PDB entry 2YQ5 | X-ray diffraction, 2.75 A resolution | chains B and C of the 4 polymer chains in the assembly

[Chain B (and C)]
Molecule: D-isomer specific 2-hydroxyacid dehydrogenase
From: Lactobacillus delbrueckii SUBSP. bulgaricus
Notes: chain C of this document is another copy of the same molecule, construct and numbering; everything in this record applies to it too
Reference sequence: Q1GAA2 (Q1GAA2_LACDA); residue numbers follow UniProt; this construct covers 1-333
Chain sequence (343 residues; each row starts with the number of its first residue):
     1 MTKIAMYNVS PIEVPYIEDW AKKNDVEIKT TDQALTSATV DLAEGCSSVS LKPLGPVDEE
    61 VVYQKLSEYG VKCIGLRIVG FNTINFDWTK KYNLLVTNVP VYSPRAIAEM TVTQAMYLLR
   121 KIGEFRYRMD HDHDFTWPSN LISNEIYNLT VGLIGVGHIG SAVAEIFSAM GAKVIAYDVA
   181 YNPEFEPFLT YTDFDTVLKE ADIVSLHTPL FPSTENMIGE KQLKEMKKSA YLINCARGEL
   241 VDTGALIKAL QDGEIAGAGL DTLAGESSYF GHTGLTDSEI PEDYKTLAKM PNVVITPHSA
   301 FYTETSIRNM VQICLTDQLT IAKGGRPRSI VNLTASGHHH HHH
Disordered / not traced: 1, 91-93, 333-343 (chain C: 1, 333-343)
Construct notes: expression tag (334-343)
Ligand contacts: NAD (nicotinamide-adenine-dinucleotide): Tyr-102, Ile-107, Ile-154, Gly-155, Val-156, Gly-157, His-158, Ile-159, Gly-160, Tyr-177, Asp-178, Val-179, Ala-180, His-207, Thr-208, Pro-209, Leu-210, Phe-211, Thr-214, Met-217, Cys-235, Ala-236, Arg-237, Asp-261, His-298, Ala-300, Phe-301

[Interface between chain B and chain C]
Pairs across the interface - 21 pairs, chain B then chain C:
  Val-101(B) with Pro-183(C); Glu-184(C)
  Tyr-102(B) with Pro-183(C)
  Arg-105(B) with Pro-187(C)
  His-158(B) with Glu-184(C), salt bridge
  Glu-165(B) with Glu-165(C); Phe-188(C)
  Tyr-181(B) with Arg-308(C); Asn-309(C), hydrogen bond
  Pro-183(B) with Val-101(C); Tyr-102(C); Asn-309(C)
  Glu-184(B) with Val-101(C); His-158(C)
  Glu-186(B) with Arg-308(C), salt bridge
  Pro-187(B) with Arg-105(C)
  Phe-188(B) with Glu-165(C)
  Arg-308(B) with Tyr-181(C), hydrogen bond; Glu-186(C), salt bridge
  Asn-309(B) with Tyr-181(C), hydrogen bond; Pro-183(C)
Also at the interface, not in a pair above, chain B (15 interface residues in all): Pro-104, Ile-313
Also at the interface, not in a pair above, chain C (16 interface residues in all): Pro-104, Thr-305, Ile-313

[Overview]
15 residues of chain B face 16 of chain C across their interface, with 3 hydrogen bonds and 3 salt bridges.
Among the polar pairs are His-158(B)/Glu-184(C), Glu-186(B)/Arg-308(C) and Tyr-181(B)/Asn-309(C). Bound to
chain B: NAD.
Both chains are D-isomer specific 2-hydroxyacid dehydrogenase (Lactobacillus delbrueckii SUBSP. bulgaricus).
Entry 2YQ5 (Crystal Structure of D-isomer specific 2-hydroxyacid dehydrogenase from Lactobacillus delbrueckii
ssp. bulgaricus: NAD complexed form) was determined by X-ray diffraction (same publication as 2YQ4).
